PDB entry 5CHI | X-ray diffraction, 2.47 A resolution | chains A and D

Chain A:
Molecule: Uncharacterized protein
Source organism: Pyrococcus furiosus (strain ATCC 43587 / DSM 3638 / JCM 8422 / Vc1)
Notes: fragment: pf2046
Reference sequence: Q8TZE9 (Q8TZE9_PYRFU); numbering as in UniProt (aligned over 1-229)
Sequence (230 residues; row label = number of the first residue in the row; numbering starts at 0):
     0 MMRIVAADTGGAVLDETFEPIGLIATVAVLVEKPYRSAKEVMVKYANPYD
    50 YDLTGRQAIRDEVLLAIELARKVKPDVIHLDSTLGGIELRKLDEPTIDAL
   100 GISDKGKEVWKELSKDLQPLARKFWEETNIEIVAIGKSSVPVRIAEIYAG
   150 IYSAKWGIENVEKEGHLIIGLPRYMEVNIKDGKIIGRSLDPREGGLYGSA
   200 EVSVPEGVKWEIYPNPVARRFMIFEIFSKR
Sequence notes: initiating methionine (0)
Ion coordination: Mg2+ site 1: Asp7, Glu145 (shared with DT7(D) of chain D); Mg2+ site 2: Asp7, Asp80 (shared with DT6(D), DT7(D) of chain D)

Chain D:
Molecule: 4-nt DNA strand
Sequence (4 nucleotides; each row starts with the number of its first residue):
     5 TTTT
Ion coordination: Mg2+ site 1: DT6, DT7 (shared with Asp7(A), Asp80(A) of chain A); Mg2+ site 2: DT7 (shared with Asp7(A), Glu145(A) of chain A)

Chain A / chain D interface:
Pairs across the interface (29; chain A residue first):
  Asp7(A) with DT7(D), phosphate contact
  Thr8(A) with DT7(D), sugar contact
  Gly9(A) with DT8(D), phosphate contact
  Ala11(A) with DT8(D), sugar contact
  Pro19(A) with DT8(D), sugar contact
  Leu22(A) with DT7(D), sugar contact
  Leu52(A) with DT6(D), base contact
  Thr53(A) with DT5(D), hydrogen bond to the base; DT6(D), base contact
  Gly54(A) with DT6(D), hydrogen bond to the base
  Ile58(A) with DT5(D), base contact; DT6(D), sugar contact
  Asp80(A) with DT6(D), sugar contact; DT7(D), phosphate contact
  Ser81(A) with DT5(D), hydrogen bond to the phosphate; DT6(D), phosphate contact
  Thr82(A) with DT6(D), hydrogen bond to the phosphate
  Ser102(A) with DT5(D), hydrogen bond to the phosphate
  Lys104(A) with DT5(D), hydrogen bond to the base
  Gly105(A) with DT5(D), phosphate contact
  Val108(A) with DT5(D), base contact
  Trp109(A) with DT5(D), sugar contact
  Glu145(A) with DT7(D), phosphate contact
  Gly169(A) with DT8(D), phosphate contact
  Leu170(A) with DT8(D), phosphate contact
  Pro171(A) with DT8(D), phosphate contact
  Arg172(A) with DT8(D), base contact
  Ala217(A) with DT8(D), base contact
  Phe220(A) with DT8(D), sugar contact
Other interface residues (no listed pair), chain A (30 interface residues in all): Gly10, Leu83, Ile101, Asn214, Met221

Overview:
The interface between chain A and chain D involves 30 residues on one side and 4 on the other, with 6 hydrogen
bonds. Polar pairs include Thr53(A)-DT5(D), Gly54(A)-DT6(D) and Lys104(A)-DT5(D). Asp7(A), Glu145(A) and
DT7(D) form the Mg2+ site 2.
Here chain A is Uncharacterized protein (Pyrococcus furiosus (strain ATCC 43587 / DSM 3638 / JCM 8422 / Vc1))
and chain D is a 4-nt DNA strand. Entry 5CHI (Crystal structure of PF2046 in complex with ssDNA) was
determined by X-ray diffraction.
